2QR9 - chains B and D of the 4 polymer chains in the assembly; structure by X-ray diffraction, 2.00 A resolution.

== Chain B ==
Molecule: Estrogen receptor
Organism: Homo sapiens
Notes: fragment: Steroid-binding region, residues 298-554
UniProt: P03372 (ESR1_HUMAN); residues 298-554 here = UniProt positions 298-554
Amino-acid sequence (258 residues; row label = number of the first residue in the row):
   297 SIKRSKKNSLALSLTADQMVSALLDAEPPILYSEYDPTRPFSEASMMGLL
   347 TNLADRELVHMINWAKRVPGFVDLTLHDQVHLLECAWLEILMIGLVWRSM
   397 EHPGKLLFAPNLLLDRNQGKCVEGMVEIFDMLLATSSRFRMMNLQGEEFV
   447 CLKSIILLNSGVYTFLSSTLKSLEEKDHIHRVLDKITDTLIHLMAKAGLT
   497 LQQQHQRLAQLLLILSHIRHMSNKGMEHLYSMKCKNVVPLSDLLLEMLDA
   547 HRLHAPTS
Disordered / not traced: 297-305, 462-464, 551-554
Differences from the reference sequence: expression tag (297); engineered mutation Ser-537 (Tyr in P03372)
Residues lining bound ligands: HZ3 (dimethyl (1R,4S)-5,6-bis(4-hydroxyphenyl)-7-oxabicyclo[2.2.1]hepta-2,5-diene-2,3-dicarboxylate): Met-343, Leu-346, Thr-347, Ala-350, Glu-353, Trp-383, Leu-384, Leu-387, Met-388, Leu-391, Arg-394, Leu-402, Phe-404, Val-418, Met-421, Ile-424, Phe-425, Leu-428, His-524, Leu-525, Leu-540
Reported in the primary citation:
  - mutagenesis - Y537S: increased signaling (citing earlier work)
  - mutagenesis - Y537S: increased stability in response to tritiated estradiol

== Chain D ==
Molecule: Nuclear receptor coactivator 2
UniProt: Q8BN74 (Q8BN74_MOUSE); residues 686-698 here = UniProt positions 686-698
Amino-acid sequence (13 residues; numbered 686 to 698; the number before each row is that of its first residue):
   686 KHKILHRLLQDSS
Disordered / not traced: 697-698

== Chain B / chain D interface ==
Pairs across the interface (23; chain B residue first):
  Ile-358(B) with Leu-690(D), hydrophobic; Leu-693(D), hydrophobic; Leu-694(D), hydrophobic
  Lys-362(B) with Leu-693(D); Leu-694(D), hydrogen bond (side chain-backbone); Gln-695(D); Asp-696(D)
  Leu-372(B) with His-691(D); Leu-694(D), hydrophobic; Gln-695(D)
  Gln-375(B) with Leu-694(D)
  Val-376(B) with Lys-688(D); Leu-690(D); His-691(D); Leu-694(D), hydrophobic
  Leu-379(B) with Leu-694(D), hydrophobic
  Glu-380(B) with Lys-688(D), salt bridge; Leu-690(D)
  Asp-538(B) with Ile-689(D)
  Leu-539(B) with Ile-689(D)
  Glu-542(B) with Lys-688(D); Ile-689(D), hydrogen bond (side chain-backbone)
  Met-543(B) with Leu-690(D), hydrophobic
Also at the interface, not in a pair above, chain B (13 interface residues in all): Phe-367, His-373

== Overview ==
13 residues of chain B and 8 residues of chain D are in contact, with 2 hydrogen bonds and 1 salt bridge.
Polar pairs include Glu-380(B)/Lys-688(D), Lys-362(B)/Leu-694(D) and Glu-542(B)/Ile-689(D). Chain B binds
compound HZ3. The paper reports that Y537S of chain B increases signaling; Y537S of chain B increases
stability in response to tritiated estradiol.
Here chain B is Estrogen receptor (Homo sapiens) and chain D is Nuclear receptor coactivator 2. Entry 2QR9
(Crystal Structure of the Estrogen Receptor Alpha Ligand Binding Domain Complexed with an Oxabicyclic
Derivative Compound) was determined by X-ray diffraction (same publication as 2B23, 2QA6, 2QA8, 2QAB, 2QGT,
2QGW and 3 further entries).
